8FNH - chains A and D of the 12 polymer chains in the assembly; structure by electron microscopy, 2.50 A resolution.

Chain A (and D):
Name: Lamina-associated polypeptide 2, isoform alpha, Integrase chimera
Source organism: Homo sapiens
Notes: EC 2.7.7.-, 3.1.-.-; chain D of this document is another copy of the same molecule, construct and numbering; everything in this record applies to it too
UniProt: chimeric construct of P42166, P12497: residues -53 to -3 from P42166 (LAP2A_HUMAN) positions 50-100 (UniProt number = residue number + 103); residues 1-288 from P12497 positions 1148-1435 (UniProt number = residue number + 1147)
Sequence (364 residues; row label = number of the first residue in the row; numbers below 1 keep their minus sign (Gly-75 is residue -75)):
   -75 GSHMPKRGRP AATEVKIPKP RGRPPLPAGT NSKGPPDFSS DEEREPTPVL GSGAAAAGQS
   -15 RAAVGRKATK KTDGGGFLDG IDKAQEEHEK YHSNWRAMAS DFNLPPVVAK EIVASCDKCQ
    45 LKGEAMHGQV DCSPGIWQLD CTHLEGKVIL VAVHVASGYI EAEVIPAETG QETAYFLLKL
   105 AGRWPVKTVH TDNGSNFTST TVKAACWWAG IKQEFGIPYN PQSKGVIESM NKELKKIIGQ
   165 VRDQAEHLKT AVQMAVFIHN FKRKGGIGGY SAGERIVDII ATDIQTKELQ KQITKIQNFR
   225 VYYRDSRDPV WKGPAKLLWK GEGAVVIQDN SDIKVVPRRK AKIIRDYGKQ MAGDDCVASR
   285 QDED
Disordered / not traced: -75 to 0, 229-235, 269-288 (chain D: -75 to 221, 269-288)
Construct notes: expression tag (-75 to -54); conflict Gln-17 (Arg86 in P42166); linker (-2 to 0); engineered mutation Lys148 (Gln1295 in P12497)
Metal / ion sites: Zn2+: His12, His16, Cys40, Cys43; Mg2+ site 1: Asp64, Asp116 (together with Dolutegravir); Mg2+ site 2: Asp64, Glu152 (together with Dolutegravir)
Ligand contacts: Dolutegravir: Asp64, Cys65, Asp116, Asn117, Gly118, Tyr143, Pro145, Gln146, Glu152
UniProt features mapped onto this chain:
  - modified residue: Thr-46 (Phosphothreonine), Ser-44 (Phosphoserine), Ser-37 (Phosphoserine), Ser-36 (Phosphoserine), Thr-29 (Phosphothreonine), Ser-24 (Phosphoserine), Arg-15 (Omega-N-methylarginine)
  - zinc finger: Asp3 to Gln44 (Integrase-type)
  - DNA-binding region: Phe223 to Asp270 (Integrase-type)
  - binding site (Zn(2+)): His12, His16, Cys40, Cys43
  - binding site (Mg(2+)): Asp64, Asp116, Glu152
What the authors report for this chain:
  - conformationally variable residues (loop rearrangement, side-chain flip): His114, Phe139 to Ile141
  - mutagenesis - G140A (3- to 5-fold), G140S (3- to 5-fold), Q148K (5- to 10-fold): decreased catalytic activity
  - mutagenesis - Q148K: decreased growth
  - catalytic residues: Glu152 (citing earlier work)
  - mutagenesis - E138K: unchanged catalytic activity

Chain A / chain D interface:
Contacting residue pairs (32):
  Ala38(A) with Arg224(D), hydrogen bond (backbone-side chain); Ile268(D)
  Asp41(A) with Tyr226(D); Pro238(D)
  Gln44(A) with Arg224(D); Tyr226(D); Trp235(D); Lys266(D), hydrogen bond; Ile268(D)
  Leu45(A) with Trp235(D)
  Lys46(A) with Trp235(D); Lys266(D)
  Gly47(A) with Trp235(D); Arg263(D); Ala265(D)
  Glu48(A) with Arg262(D), salt bridge; Arg263(D); Ala265(D)
  Met50(A) with Glu246(D); Gly247(D); Arg262(D); Arg263(D)
  His51(A) with Arg263(D)
  Ile141(A) with Ala248(D), hydrophobic; Val259(D); Val260(D); Pro261(D)
  Tyr143(A) with Arg231(D), hydrogen bond; Lys264(D)
  Asn144(A) with Arg263(D), hydrogen bond; Lys264(D)
  Gln146(A) with Arg263(D)
Other interface residues (no listed pair), chain A (16 interface residues in all): Ser39, Gly52, Pro142
Other interface residues (no listed pair), chain D (19 interface residues in all): Ser230, Lys244

In short:
The interface between chain A and chain D involves 16 residues on one side and 19 on the other; the contacts
include 4 hydrogen bonds and 1 salt bridge. Polar contacts include Glu48(A)-Arg262(D), Ala38(A)-Arg224(D) and
Gln44(A)-Lys266(D). Chain A binds Dolutegravir. From the paper: the catalytic residue Glu152(A); G140A, G140S
and Q148K of chain A reduce catalytic activity.
Chain A and chain D are both Lamina-associated polypeptide 2, isoform alpha, Integrase chimera (Homo sapiens);
the structure, Structure of Q148K HIV-1 intasome with Dolutegravir bound, was determined by electron
microscopy, deposited together with 8FND, 8FNG, 8FNJ, 8FNL, 8FNM, 8FNO, 8FNP and 8FNQ.
